Entry 7B7N (X-ray diffraction, 2.69 A resolution); this record covers chains H and L of the 3 polymer chains in the assembly.

Chain H:
Protein: Envelope glycoprotein H
Source organism: Human herpesvirus 8
UniProt: Q98142 (Q98142_HHV8); residue numbers follow UniProt; this construct covers 26-704
Chain sequence (681 residues; numbered 24 to 704; the number before each row is that of its first residue):
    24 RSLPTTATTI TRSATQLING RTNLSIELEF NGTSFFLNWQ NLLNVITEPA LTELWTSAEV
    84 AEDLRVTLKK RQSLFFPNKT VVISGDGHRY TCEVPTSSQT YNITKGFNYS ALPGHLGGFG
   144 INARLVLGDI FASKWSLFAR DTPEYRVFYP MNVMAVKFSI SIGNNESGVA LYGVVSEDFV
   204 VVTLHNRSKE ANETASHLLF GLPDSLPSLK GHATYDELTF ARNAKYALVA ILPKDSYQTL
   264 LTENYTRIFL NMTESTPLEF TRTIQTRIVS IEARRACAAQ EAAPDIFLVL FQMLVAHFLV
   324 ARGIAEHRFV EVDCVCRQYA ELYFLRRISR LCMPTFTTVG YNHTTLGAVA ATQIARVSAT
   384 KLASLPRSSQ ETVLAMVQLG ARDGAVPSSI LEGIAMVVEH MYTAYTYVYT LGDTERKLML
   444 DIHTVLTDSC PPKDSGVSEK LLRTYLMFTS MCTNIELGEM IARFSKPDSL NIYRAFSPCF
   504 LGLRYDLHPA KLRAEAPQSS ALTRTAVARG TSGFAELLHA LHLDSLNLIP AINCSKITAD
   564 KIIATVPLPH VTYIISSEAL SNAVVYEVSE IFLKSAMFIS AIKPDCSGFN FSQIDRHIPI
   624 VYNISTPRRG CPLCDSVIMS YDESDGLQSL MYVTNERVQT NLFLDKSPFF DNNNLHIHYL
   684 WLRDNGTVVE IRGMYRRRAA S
Disordered / not traced: 24-34, 127-131, 212-216, 521-526, 547-550, 558-559, 627-629, 697-704
Differences from the reference sequence: cloning artifact (24-25)
Disulfide bonds: C115-C337, C300-C355, C475-C502, C557-C609, C634-C637
Covalent attachments: N-acetylglucosamine (NAG) linked to N46, N267, N688
Ion coordination: Na+ site 1 near T75 (its only coordinating residue here); Na+ site 2 near E438 (its only coordinating residue here)
From the paper describing this entry:
  - post-translational modification sites: N46, N267, N688
  - mutagenesis - E52R: decreased signaling in response to EphA2-HEK293T cells

Chain L:
Protein: Envelope glycoprotein L
Source organism: Human herpesvirus 8
UniProt: Q76RG7 (Q76RG7_HHV8); residues 21-167 here = UniProt positions 21-167
Chain sequence (184 residues; each row starts with the number of its first residue):
    19 RSYVALPCCA IQASAASTLP LFFAVHSIHF ADPNHCNGVS IAKLRSKTGD ITVETCVNGF
    79 NLRSFLVAVV RRLGSWASQE NLRLLWYLQR SLTAYTVGFN ATTADSSIHN VNIIIISVGK
   139 AMNRTGSVSG SQTRAKSSSR RAHAGQKGKD DDDKAGWSHP QFEKGGGSGG GSGGGSWSHP
   199 QFEK
Disordered / not traced: 129-202
Differences from the reference sequence: cloning artifact (19-20); engineered mutation S58 (Cys in Q76RG7); expression tag (168-202)
Disulfide bonds: C26-C54, C27-C74
Covalent attachments: N-acetylglucosamine (NAG) linked to N118
Ion coordination: Na+ near P25 (its only coordinating residue here)
From the paper describing this entry:
  - post-translational modification sites: N118
  - mutagenesis - Q30N: decreased binding to Ephrin type-A receptor 2

Interface between chain H and chain L:
Contacting residue pairs (108; chain H residue first):
  A37(H) - F41(L)  hydrophobic
  L40(H) - L39(L)  hydrophobic
  L40(H) - F41(L)
  I41(H) - F41(L)
  R44(H) - F41(L)  hydrogen bond (side chain-backbone)
  R44(H) - A42(L)
  R44(H) - V43(L)  hydrogen bond (side chain-backbone)
  R44(H) - H44(L)
  L47(H) - F40(L)  hydrophobic
  L47(H) - V43(L)
  L47(H) - H44(L)
  S48(H) - H44(L)
  S48(H) - S45(L)
  S48(H) - I46(L)  hydrogen bond (backbone-backbone)
  I49(H) - I46(L)
  I49(H) - F48(L)  hydrophobic
  I49(H) - L84(L)  hydrophobic
  I49(H) - L102(L)  hydrophobic
  E50(H) - R19(L)
  E50(H) - S20(L)
  E50(H) - S45(L)
  E50(H) - I46(L)  hydrogen bond (backbone-backbone)
  E50(H) - H47(L)  salt bridge
  E50(H) - F48(L)  hydrogen bond (backbone-backbone)
  L51(H) - F48(L)
  L51(H) - Y105(L)
  E52(H) - S20(L)
  E52(H) - Y21(L)
  E52(H) - V22(L)  hydrogen bond (side chain-backbone)
  E52(H) - H47(L)  salt bridge
  E52(H) - F48(L)  hydrogen bond (backbone-backbone)
  F53(H) - P25(L)  hydrophobic
  F53(H) - A49(L)  hydrophobic
  F53(H) - D50(L)
  F53(H) - H53(L)
  G55(H) - Y21(L)
  F58(H) - R101(L)
  F58(H) - L102(L)  hydrophobic
  F58(H) - Y105(L)  hydrophobic
  F59(H) - N99(L)
  L60(H) - N99(L)
  L60(H) - L102(L)  hydrophobic
  W62(H) - F40(L)
  W62(H) - F41(L)  hydrophobic
  W62(H) - V43(L)
  L65(H) - V87(L)  hydrophobic
  L66(H) - F41(L)  hydrophobic
  V68(H) - L91(L)  hydrophobic
  V68(H) - W94(L)  hydrophobic
  I69(H) - V87(L)
  I69(H) - R90(L)
  I69(H) - L91(L)  hydrophobic
  E71(H) - F41(L)
  L74(H) - F41(L)  hydrophobic
  T75(H) - F41(L)
  L77(H) - F83(L)
  L77(H) - R90(L)
  W78(H) - P38(L)  hydrogen bond (side chain-backbone)
  W78(H) - L39(L)
  W78(H) - F40(L)  hydrophobic
  W78(H) - L62(L)  hydrophobic
  W78(H) - L80(L)  hydrophobic
  W78(H) - F83(L)  hydrophobic
  A81(H) - N79(L)  hydrogen bond (backbone-side chain)
  A81(H) - F83(L)  hydrophobic
  E82(H) - N79(L)  hydrogen bond (backbone-side chain)
  V83(H) - L37(L)  hydrophobic
  V83(H) - V75(L)
  V83(H) - N76(L)  hydrogen bond (backbone-backbone)
  V83(H) - N79(L)
  V83(H) - L80(L)  hydrophobic
  A84(H) - I29(L)
  A84(H) - A33(L)
  A84(H) - A34(L)
  A84(H) - L37(L)  hydrophobic
  E85(H) - I29(L)
  E85(H) - N76(L)  hydrogen bond (backbone-side chain)
  E85(H) - N79(L)  hydrogen bond
  L87(H) - V57(L)  hydrophobic
  L87(H) - S58(L)
  L87(H) - N76(L)
  L87(H) - F78(L)  hydrophobic
  L87(H) - F117(L)
  L87(H) - T121(L)
  L87(H) - A122(L)
  R88(H) - A122(L)
  R88(H) - D123(L)  salt bridge
  T90(H) - N76(L)  hydrogen bond
  T90(H) - F117(L)
  L91(H) - F117(L)  hydrophobic
  L91(H) - N118(L)
  L91(H) - A119(L)
  R94(H) - T114(L)
  Y172(H) - N79(L)  hydrogen bond (side chain-backbone)
  Y172(H) - S82(L)  hydrogen bond
  Y172(H) - F83(L)  hydrogen bond (side chain-backbone)
  P173(H) - R90(L)  hydrogen bond (backbone-side chain)
  M174(H) - R90(L)
  D227(H) - R89(L)  hydrogen bond (backbone-side chain)
  S228(H) - R89(L)
  L229(H) - R89(L)  hydrogen bond (backbone-side chain)
  S231(H) - A86(L)
  S231(H) - R89(L)
  L232(H) - S82(L)
  K233(H) - S82(L)
  G234(H) - F78(L)
  G234(H) - N79(L)
  G234(H) - S82(L)  hydrogen bond (backbone-side chain)
Other interface residues (no listed pair), chain H (50 interface residues in all): N46, A73, D86, P230, Y238
Other interface residues (no listed pair), chain L (57 interface residues in all): Q30, I59, E98, L110, S124, S125
Interface features reported in the paper:
  - residue pairs: E52(H)-V22(L) (hydrogen bond), E52(H)-H47(L) (hydrogen bond), E52(H)-F48(L) (hydrogen bond), F53(H)-H53(L) (pi stacking)

Summary:
50 residues of chain H and 57 residues of chain L are in contact, with 21 hydrogen bonds and 3 salt bridges.
Polar pairs include E50(H)-H47(L), E52(H)-H47(L) and R88(H)-D123(L). The authors report hydrogen bonds between
E52(H) and V22(L), E52(H) and H47(L) and E52(H) and F48(L); pi stacking between F53(H) and H53(L). The paper
reports that E52R of chain H reduces signaling in response to EphA2-HEK293T cells; modification sites N46(H),
N267(H) and N118(L) among others.
Chain H is Envelope glycoprotein H and chain L is Envelope glycoprotein L, both from Human herpesvirus 8; the
structure, Human herpesvirus-8 gH/gL in complex with EphA2, was determined by X-ray diffraction.
